4IKW - chain A; structure by X-ray diffraction, 2.00 A resolution.

Chain A:
Protein: Di-tripeptide ABC transporter (Permease)
Organism: Geobacillus kaustophilus
Chain sequence (507 residues; numbered 1 to 507; the number before each row is that of its first residue):
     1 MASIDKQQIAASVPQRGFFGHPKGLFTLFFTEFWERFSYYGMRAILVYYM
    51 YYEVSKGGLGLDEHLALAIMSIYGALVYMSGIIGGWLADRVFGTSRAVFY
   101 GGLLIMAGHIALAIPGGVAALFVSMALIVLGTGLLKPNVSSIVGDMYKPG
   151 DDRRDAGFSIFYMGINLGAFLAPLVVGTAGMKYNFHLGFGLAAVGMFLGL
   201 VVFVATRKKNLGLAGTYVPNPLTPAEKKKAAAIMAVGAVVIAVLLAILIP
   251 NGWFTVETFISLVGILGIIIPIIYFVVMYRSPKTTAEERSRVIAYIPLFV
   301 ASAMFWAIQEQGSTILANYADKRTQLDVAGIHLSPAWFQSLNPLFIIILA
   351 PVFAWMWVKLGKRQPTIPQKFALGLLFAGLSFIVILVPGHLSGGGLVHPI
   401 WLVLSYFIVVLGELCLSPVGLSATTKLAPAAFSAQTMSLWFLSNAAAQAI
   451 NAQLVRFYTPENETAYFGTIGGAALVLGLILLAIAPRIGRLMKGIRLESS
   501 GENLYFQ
Disordered / not traced: 1, 495-507
Reported in the primary citation:
  - binding site for sulfate ion: R43, Y78, E310
  - conformationally variable residues (side-chain flip): R43, Y78

Overview:
From the paper: a binding site for sulfate ion at R43, Y78 and E310; conformational variability at R43 and
Y78.
Chain A is Di-tripeptide ABC transporter (Permease) (Geobacillus kaustophilus); the structure, Crystal
structure of peptide transporter POT in complex with sulfate, was determined by X-ray diffraction, deposited
together with 4IKV, 4IKX, 4IKY and 4IKZ.
